7UZ9 - chains A and H of the 9 polymer chains in the assembly; structure by electron microscopy, 3.50 A resolution.

== Chain A ==
Molecule: Spike glycoprotein
Organism: Severe acute respiratory syndrome coronavirus 2
Notes: fragment: Spike 6P
Reference sequence: P0DTC2 (SPIKE_SARS2); residue numbers follow UniProt; this construct covers 1-676, 680-1213
Amino-acid sequence (1256 residues; numbered 1 to 1259; 3 numbers in that range are skipped by the numbering (no residue carries them; nothing is unmodelled there); the number before each row is that of its first residue):
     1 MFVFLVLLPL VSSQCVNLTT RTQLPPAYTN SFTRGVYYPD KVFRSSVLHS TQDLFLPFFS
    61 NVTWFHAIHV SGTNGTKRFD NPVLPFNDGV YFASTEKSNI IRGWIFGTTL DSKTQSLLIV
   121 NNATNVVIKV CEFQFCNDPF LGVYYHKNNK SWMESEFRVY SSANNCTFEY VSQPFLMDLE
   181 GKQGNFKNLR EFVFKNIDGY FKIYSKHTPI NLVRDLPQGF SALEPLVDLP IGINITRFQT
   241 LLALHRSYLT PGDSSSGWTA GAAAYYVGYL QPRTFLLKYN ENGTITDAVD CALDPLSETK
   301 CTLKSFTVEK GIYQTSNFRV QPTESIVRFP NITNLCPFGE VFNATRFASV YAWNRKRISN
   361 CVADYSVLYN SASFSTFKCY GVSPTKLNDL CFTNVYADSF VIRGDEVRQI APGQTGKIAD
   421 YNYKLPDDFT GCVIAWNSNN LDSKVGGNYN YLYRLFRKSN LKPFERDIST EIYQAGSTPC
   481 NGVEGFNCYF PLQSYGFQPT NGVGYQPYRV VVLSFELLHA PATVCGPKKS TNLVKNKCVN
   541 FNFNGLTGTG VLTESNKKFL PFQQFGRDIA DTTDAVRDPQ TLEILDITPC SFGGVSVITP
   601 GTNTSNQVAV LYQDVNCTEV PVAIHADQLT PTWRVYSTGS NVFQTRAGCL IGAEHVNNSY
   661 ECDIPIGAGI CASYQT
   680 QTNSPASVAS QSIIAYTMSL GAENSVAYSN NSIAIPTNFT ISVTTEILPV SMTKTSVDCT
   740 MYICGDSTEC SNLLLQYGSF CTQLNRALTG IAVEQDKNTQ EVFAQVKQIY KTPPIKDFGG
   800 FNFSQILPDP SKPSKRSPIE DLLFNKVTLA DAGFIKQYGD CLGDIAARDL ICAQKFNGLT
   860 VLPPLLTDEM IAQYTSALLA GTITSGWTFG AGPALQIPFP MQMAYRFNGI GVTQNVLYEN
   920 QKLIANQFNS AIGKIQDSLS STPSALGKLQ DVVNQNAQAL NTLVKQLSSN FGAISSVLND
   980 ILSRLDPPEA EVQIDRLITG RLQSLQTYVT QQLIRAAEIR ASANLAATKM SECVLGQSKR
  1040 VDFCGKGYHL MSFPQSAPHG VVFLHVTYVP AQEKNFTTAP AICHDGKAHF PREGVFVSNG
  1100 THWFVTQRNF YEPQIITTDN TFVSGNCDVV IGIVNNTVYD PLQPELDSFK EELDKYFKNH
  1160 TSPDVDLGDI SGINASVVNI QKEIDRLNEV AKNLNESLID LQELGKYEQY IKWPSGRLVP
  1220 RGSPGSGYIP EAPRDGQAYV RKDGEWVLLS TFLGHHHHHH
Disordered / not traced: 1-25, 72-73, 179-186, 621-635, 680-688, 828-853, 1148-1259
Differences from the reference sequence: engineered mutation Pro-817 (Phe in P0DTC2), Pro-892 (Ala in P0DTC2), Pro-899 (Ala in P0DTC2), Pro-942 (Ala in P0DTC2), Pro-986 (Lys in P0DTC2), Pro-987 (Val in P0DTC2); expression tag (1214-1259)
Cystine bridges: Cys-131/Cys-166, Cys-291/Cys-301, Cys-336/Cys-361, Cys-379/Cys-432, Cys-391/Cys-525, Cys-480/Cys-488, Cys-617/Cys-649, Cys-662/Cys-671, Cys-738/Cys-760, Cys-743/Cys-749, Cys-1032/Cys-1043, Cys-1082/Cys-1126
Covalent attachments: N-acetylglucosamine (NAG) linked to Asn-61, Asn-122, Asn-282, Asn-331, Asn-343, Asn-603, Asn-616, Asn-657, Asn-709, Asn-717, Asn-801, Asn-1074, Asn-1098, Asn-1134
UniProt features mapped onto this chain:
  - region: Asn-280 to Cys-301 (Putative superantigen), Arg-403 to Asp-405 (Integrin-binding motif), Asn-448 to Phe-456 (Immunodominant HLA epitope recognized by the CD8+), Ser-816 to Tyr-837 (Fusion peptide 1), Lys-835 to Phe-855 (Fusion peptide 2), Asp-1163 to Glu-1202 (Heptad repeat 2)
  - site: Arg-815, Ser-816 (Cleavage)
  - glycosylation: Asn-17 (N-linked (GlcNAc...) (complex) asparagine), Asn-61 (N-linked (GlcNAc...) (hybrid) asparagine), Asn-74 (N-linked (GlcNAc...) (complex) asparagine), Asn-122 (N-linked (GlcNAc...) (hybrid) asparagine), Asn-149 (N-linked (GlcNAc...) (complex) asparagine), Asn-165 (N-linked (GlcNAc...) (complex) asparagine), Asn-234 (N-linked (GlcNAc...) (high mannose) asparagine), Asn-282 (N-linked (GlcNAc...) (complex) asparagine), Thr-323 (O-linked (GalNAc) threonine), Ser-325 (O-linked (HexNAc...) serine), Asn-331 (N-linked (GlcNAc...) (complex) asparagine), Asn-343 (N-linked (GlcNAc...) (complex) asparagine), Asn-603 (N-linked (GlcNAc...) (hybrid) asparagine), Asn-616 (N-linked (GlcNAc...) (complex) asparagine), Asn-657 (N-linked (GlcNAc...) (complex) asparagine), Thr-676 (O-linked (GlcNAc...) threonine), Asn-709 (N-linked (GlcNAc...) (high mannose) asparagine), Asn-717 (N-linked (GlcNAc...) (hybrid) asparagine), Asn-801 (N-linked (GlcNAc...) (hybrid) asparagine), Asn-1074 (N-linked (GlcNAc...) (hybrid) asparagine) and 5 more in UniProt
  - natural variant: Leu-5 (L5F: In strain: Iota/B.1.526), Ser-13 (S13I: In strain: Epsilon/B.1.427/B.1.429), Leu-18 (L18F: In strain: Beta/B.1.351, Gamma/P.1 and 1 more), Thr-19 (T19I: In strain: Omicron/BQ.1.1, Omicron/XBB.1.5 and 1 more; T19R: In strain: Delta/B.1.617.2, Omicron/BA.2 and 4 more), Thr-20 (T20N: In strain: Gamma/P.1), Leu-24 to Ala-27 (sequence variant, change not given here; In strain: Omicron/BA.2, Omicron/BA.2.12.1 and 6 more), Pro-26 (P26S: In strain: Gamma/P.1), Gln-52 (Q52H: In strain: Omicron/EG.5.1), Ala-67 (A67V: In strain: Eta/B.1.525, Omicron/BA.1), His-69 to Val-70 (deletion: In strain: Alpha/B.1.1.7, Eta/B.1.525 and 5 more), Gly-75 (G75V: In strain: Lambda/C.37), Thr-76 (T76I: In strain: Lambda/C.37), 79 further natural variant entries in UniProt
  - mutagenesis: His-69 to Val-70 (Increased incorporation of cleaved spike into virions), Asn-121 (N121Q: Partial loss of biliverdin affinity), Arg-190 (R190K: Partial loss of biliverdin affinity), Asn-234 (N234Q: Increased resistance to neutralizing antibodies), Asn-331 (N331Q: Reduced viral infectivity), Asn-343 (N343Q: Reduced viral infectivity), Leu-452 (L452R: Increased resistance to neutralizing antibodies. Decreases HLA binding to NF9 epitope. Increased binding affinity to human ACE2), Tyr-453 (Y453F: Decreased HLA binding to NF9 epitope. Increased binding affinity to human ACE2), Ala-475 (A475V: Increased resistance to neutralizing antibodies), Val-483 (V483A: Increased resistance to neutralizing antibodies), Glu-484 (E484D: Increased replication in human TMEM106B overexpressing cells), Phe-490 (F490L: Increased resistance to neutralizing antibodies and human covalescent sera neutralization), 6 further mutagenesis entries in UniProt

== Chain H ==
Molecule: M8a-34 Fab heavy chain
Organism: Mus musculus
Notes: antibody fragment or engineered binder
Amino-acid sequence (235 residues; each row starts with the number of its first residue; note: 8 numbers in that range are skipped by the numbering (no residue carries them; nothing is unmodelled there)):
     1 QVQLQQPGA
    11 ELVKPGASVK MSCKASGYTF
    35 ITYWITWVKQ RPGQGLEWIG DIYPG
    62 GGRTNYNEKF K
    74 SKATLTVDTS SSTAYMQLRS LTSEDSAVYY CARYDGNY
  111A V
  112B G
  112A Y
   112 YYAMDYWGQG TSVTVSSAST KGPSVFPLAP SSKSTSGGTA ALGCLVKDYF PEPVTVSWNS
   172 GALTSGVHTF PAVLQSSGLY SLSSVVTVPS SSLGTQTYIC NVNHKPSNTK VDKRVEPKSC
   232 DKTHHHHHH
Disordered / not traced: 128-240
Cystine bridges: Cys-23/Cys-104

== Chain A / chain H interface ==
Residue-residue contacts (32; chain A residue first):
  Tyr-369(A) / Tyr-111(H)
  Phe-374(A) / Val-111A(H)
  Ser-375(A) / Asn-110(H)  hydrogen bond (backbone-side chain)
  Ser-375(A) / Val-111A(H)
  Thr-376(A) / Asn-110(H)
  Thr-376(A) / Val-111A(H)
  Phe-377(A) / Gly-109(H)
  Phe-377(A) / Asn-110(H)  hydrogen bond (backbone-side chain)
  Phe-377(A) / Tyr-111(H)  hydrogen bond (backbone-backbone)
  Phe-377(A) / Val-111A(H)  hydrophobic
  Lys-378(A) / Asp-108(H)
  Lys-378(A) / Gly-109(H)
  Lys-378(A) / Asn-110(H)
  Cys-379(A) / Trp-38(H)
  Tyr-380(A) / Trp-38(H)  hydrophobic
  Tyr-380(A) / Tyr-57(H)
  Tyr-380(A) / Arg-64(H)
  Gly-381(A) / Arg-64(H)
  Thr-385(A) / Tyr-112(H)
  Ala-411(A) / Tyr-57(H)
  Pro-412(A) / Tyr-57(H)
  Pro-412(A) / Gly-59(H)
  Gly-413(A) / Ile-35(H)
  Gly-413(A) / Gly-59(H)
  Gly-413(A) / Gly-62(H)
  Gln-414(A) / Ile-35(H)
  Gln-414(A) / Thr-36(H)
  Gln-414(A) / Tyr-57(H)
  Asp-427(A) / Gly-62(H)
  Asp-428(A) / Arg-64(H)  hydrogen bond (backbone-side chain)
  Phe-429(A) / Arg-64(H)  hydrogen bond (backbone-side chain)
  Thr-430(A) / Arg-64(H)  hydrogen bond
Also at the interface, not in a pair above, chain A (20 interface residues in all): Ser-383, Pro-384

== In short ==
The interface between chain A and chain H involves 20 residues on one side and 13 on the other; the contacts
include 6 hydrogen bonds. Among the polar pairs are Ser-375(A)/Asn-110(H), Phe-377(A)/Asn-110(H) and
Asp-428(A)/Arg-64(H).
Here chain A is Spike glycoprotein (Severe acute respiratory syndrome coronavirus 2) and chain H is M8a-34 Fab
heavy chain (Mus musculus). Entry 7UZ9 (Structure of the SARS-CoV-2 S 6P trimer in complex with the mouse
antibody Fab fragment, M8a-34) was determined by electron microscopy, deposited together with 7UZ4, 7UZ6,
7UZ7, 7UZ8, 7UZA, 7UZB, 7UZC and 7UZD.
